PDB entry 3WDU | X-ray diffraction, 2.25 A resolution | chain A

[Chain A]
Name: Beta-1,3-1,4-glucanase
Notes: EC 3.2.1.73
Reference sequence: E0XN39 (E0XN39_9EURO); residues 1-296 here correspond to UniProt positions 19-314 (UniProt number = residue number + 18)
Chain sequence (297 residues; each row starts with the number of its first residue; numbering starts at 0):
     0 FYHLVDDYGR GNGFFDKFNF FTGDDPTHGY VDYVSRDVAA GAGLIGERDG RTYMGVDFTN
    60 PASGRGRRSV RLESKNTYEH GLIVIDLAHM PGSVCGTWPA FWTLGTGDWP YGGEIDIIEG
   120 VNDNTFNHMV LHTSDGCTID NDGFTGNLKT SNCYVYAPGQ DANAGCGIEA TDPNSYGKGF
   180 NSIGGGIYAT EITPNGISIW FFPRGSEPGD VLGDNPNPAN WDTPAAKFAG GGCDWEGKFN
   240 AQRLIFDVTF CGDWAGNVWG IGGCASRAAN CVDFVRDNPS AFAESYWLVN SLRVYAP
Not modelled in the structure: 0
Differences from the reference sequence: expression tag (0)
Disulfide bonds: C94-C263, C136-C232, C152-C165, C250-C270
Small-molecule neighbours: beta-D-glucopyranose (BGC): P25, T26, R70, W101, L103, W108, N162

[Overview]
Ligands of chain A: beta-D-glucopyranose.
Chain A is Beta-1,3-1,4-glucanase; the structure, The complex structure of PtLic16A with cellobiose, was
determined by X-ray diffraction together with 3WDT, 3WDW, 3WDX and 3WDY from the same study.
